Entry 4YRW (X-ray diffraction, 1.99 A resolution); this record covers chains A and B.

== Chain A (and B) ==
Name: Xanthine dehydrogenase/oxidase
Source organism: Rattus norvegicus
Notes: EC 1.17.1.4, 1.17.3.2; chain B of this document is another copy of the same molecule, construct and numbering; everything in this record applies to it too
Reference sequence: P22985 (XDH_RAT); residues 1-1315 here = UniProt positions 1-1315
Sequence (1315 residues; row label = number of the first residue in the row):
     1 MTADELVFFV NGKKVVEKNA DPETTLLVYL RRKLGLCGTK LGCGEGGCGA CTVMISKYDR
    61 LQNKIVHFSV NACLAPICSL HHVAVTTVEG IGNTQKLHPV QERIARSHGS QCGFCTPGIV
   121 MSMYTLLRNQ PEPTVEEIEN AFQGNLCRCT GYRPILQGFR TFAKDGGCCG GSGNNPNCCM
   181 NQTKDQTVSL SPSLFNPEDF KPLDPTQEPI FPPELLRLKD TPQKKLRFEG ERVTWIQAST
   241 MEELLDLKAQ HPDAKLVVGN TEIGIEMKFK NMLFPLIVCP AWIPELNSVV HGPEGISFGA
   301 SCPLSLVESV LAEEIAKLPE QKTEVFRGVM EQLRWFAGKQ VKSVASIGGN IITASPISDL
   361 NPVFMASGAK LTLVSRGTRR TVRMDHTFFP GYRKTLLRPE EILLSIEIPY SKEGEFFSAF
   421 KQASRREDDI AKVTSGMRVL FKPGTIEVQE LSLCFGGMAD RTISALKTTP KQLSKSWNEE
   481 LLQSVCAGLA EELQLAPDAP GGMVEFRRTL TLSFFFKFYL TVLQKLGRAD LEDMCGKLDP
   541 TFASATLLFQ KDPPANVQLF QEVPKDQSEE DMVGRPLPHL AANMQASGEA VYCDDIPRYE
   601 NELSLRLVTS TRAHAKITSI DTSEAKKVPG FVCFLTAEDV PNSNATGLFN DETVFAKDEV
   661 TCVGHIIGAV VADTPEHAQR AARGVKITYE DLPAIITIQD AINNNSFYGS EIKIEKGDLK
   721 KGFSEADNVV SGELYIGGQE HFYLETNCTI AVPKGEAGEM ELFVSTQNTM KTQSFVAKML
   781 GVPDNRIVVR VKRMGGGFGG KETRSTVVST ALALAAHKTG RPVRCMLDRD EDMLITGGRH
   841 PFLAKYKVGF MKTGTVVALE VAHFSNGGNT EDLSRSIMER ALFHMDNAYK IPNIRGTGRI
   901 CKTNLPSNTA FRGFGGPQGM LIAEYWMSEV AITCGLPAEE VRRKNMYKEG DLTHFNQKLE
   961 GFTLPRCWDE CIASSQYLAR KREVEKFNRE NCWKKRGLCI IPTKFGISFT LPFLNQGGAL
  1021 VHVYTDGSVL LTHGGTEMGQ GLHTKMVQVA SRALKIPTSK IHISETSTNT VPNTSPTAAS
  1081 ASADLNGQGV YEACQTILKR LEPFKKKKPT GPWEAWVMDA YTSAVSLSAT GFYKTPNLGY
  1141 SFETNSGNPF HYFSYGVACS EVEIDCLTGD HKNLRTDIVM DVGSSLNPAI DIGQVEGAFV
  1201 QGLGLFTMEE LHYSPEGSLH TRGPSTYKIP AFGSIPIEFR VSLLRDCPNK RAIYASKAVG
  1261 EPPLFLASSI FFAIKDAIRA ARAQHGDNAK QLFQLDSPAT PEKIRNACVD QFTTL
Not modelled in the structure: 1-2, 166-189 (chain B: 1-2, 165-190, 1315)
Ion coordination: 2Fe-2S cluster Fe site 1: Cys43, Cys48, Cys51, Cys73; 2Fe-2S cluster Fe site 2: Cys112, Cys115, Cys147; Ca2+: Gly867, Thr870, Glu871, Ser874, Ser907, Asn908
Residues lining bound ligands:
  - bicarbonate ion (BCT): Arg839, His840, Ile877, Thr909, Ala910, Phe911, Phe914, Gly915, Gln918
  - FAD (flavin-adenine dinucleotide): Glu45, Gly46, Gly47, Leu74, Lys255, Leu256, Val257, Val258, Gly259, Asn260, Thr261, Glu262, Ile263, Ala300, Leu304, Trp335, Phe336, Ala337, Val341, Val344, Ala345, Ser346, Gly348, Gly349, Asn350, Ile352, Thr353, Ile357, Ser358, Asp359, Leu360, Leu397, Ile402, Leu403
  - 2Fe-2S cluster (FES), molecule 1: Lys40, Leu41, Gly42, Cys43, Gly44, Gly46, Gly47, Cys48, Gly49, Ala50, Cys51, Asn71, Cys73
  - 2Fe-2S cluster (FES), molecule 2: Ser110, Gln111, Cys112, Gly113, Phe114, Cys115, Cys147, Arg148, Cys149, Thr150, Leu744
  - uric acid (URC): Gly799, Glu802, Leu873, Arg880, Ala910, Arg912, Phe914, Ser1008, Phe1009, Thr1010, Ala1078, Ala1079, Glu1261
UniProt features mapped onto this chain:
  - active site: Glu1261 (Proton acceptor)
  - binding site ([2Fe-2S] cluster): Cys43, Cys48, Cys51, Cys73, Cys112, Cys115, Cys147, Cys149
  - binding site (FAD): Leu256 to Ile263, Phe336, Ser346 to Asn350, Asp359, Leu403, Lys421
  - binding site (Mo-molybdopterin): Gln767, Phe798, Arg912, Ala1079
  - binding site (substrate): Glu802, Arg880, Phe914, Thr1010
  - mutagenesis: Trp335 to Phe336 (Converts the enzyme to the oxidase form that utilizes molecular oxygen as electron acceptor. Interferes with normal conversion to the dehydrogenase form by reducing agents), Cys535 (C535A: Slows the conversion from the dehydrogenase form to the oxidase form; when associated with R-992. Abolishes conversion from the dehydrogenase form to the oxidase form ...), Cys992 (C992R: Slows the conversion from the dehydrogenase form to the oxidase form; when associated with A-535. Abolishes conversion from the dehydrogenase form to the oxidase form ...)
From the paper describing this entry:
  - conformationally variable residues (loop rearrangement, side-chain flip): Glu262, Gln422 to Lys432, Cys535

== Interface between chain A and chain B ==
Residue-residue contacts (120; chain A residue first):
  Met584(A) with Glu756(B); Ala757(B)
  Glu589(A) with Gly755(B); Glu756(B)
  Ala590(A) with Glu756(B)
  Val591(A) with Lys754(B); Glu756(B), hydrogen bond (backbone-side chain)
  Pro597(A) with Tyr599(B); Asn601(B)
  Arg598(A) with Tyr599(B); Glu600(B), hydrogen bond (backbone-backbone)
  Tyr599(A) with Pro597(B); Arg598(B); Tyr599(B), hydrogen bond; Glu600(B)
  Glu600(A) with Pro597(B); Arg598(B), hydrogen bond (backbone-backbone); Glu600(B)
  Asn601(A) with Pro597(B)
  Lys754(A) with Val591(B)
  Gly755(A) with Glu589(B)
  Glu756(A) with Met584(B); Glu589(B); Ala590(B); Val591(B), hydrogen bond (side chain-backbone); Lys792(B), salt bridge; Arg793(B), salt bridge
  Ala757(A) with Met584(B); His1062(B)
  Glu759(A) with Lys792(B), salt bridge; His1062(B), salt bridge; Ser1064(B), hydrogen bond
  Glu761(A) with Arg790(B), salt bridge
  Met770(A) with Thr1025(B); Tyr1121(B)
  Gln773(A) with Tyr1024(B)
  Pro783(A) with Asp1026(B); Ser1028(B)
  Asp784(A) with Tyr1024(B); Asp1026(B), hydrogen bond (backbone-side chain); Ser1028(B), hydrogen bond (backbone-side chain)
  Asn785(A) with Tyr1024(B); Ser1028(B), hydrogen bond (backbone-side chain); Val1029(B), hydrogen bond (side chain-backbone); Leu1030(B); Lys1060(B); His1062(B)
  Arg786(A) with His1062(B)
  Arg790(A) with Glu761(B), salt bridge; Arg790(B)
  Lys792(A) with Glu756(B), salt bridge; Glu759(B), salt bridge
  Arg793(A) with Glu756(B), salt bridge
  Phe1013(A) with Tyr1121(B), hydrophobic; Thr1122(B)
  Leu1014(A) with Tyr1121(B)
  Gln1016(A) with Tyr1121(B), hydrogen bond (side chain-backbone); Ala1124(B)
  His1022(A) with Asn1069(B), hydrogen bond (side chain-backbone); Thr1070(B); Pro1072(B)
  Val1023(A) with Asn1073(B), hydrogen bond (backbone-side chain)
  Tyr1024(A) with Gln773(B); Asp784(B); Asn785(B); Thr1068(B), hydrogen bond (side chain-backbone); Asn1069(B); Pro1072(B), hydrophobic; Asn1073(B)
  Thr1025(A) with Met770(B); Asn1073(B), hydrogen bond (backbone-side chain)
  Asp1026(A) with Pro783(B); Asp784(B), hydrogen bond (side chain-backbone)
  Ser1028(A) with Pro783(B); Asp784(B), hydrogen bond (side chain-backbone); Asn785(B), hydrogen bond (side chain-backbone)
  Val1029(A) with Asn785(B), hydrogen bond (backbone-side chain)
  Leu1030(A) with Asn785(B); Asn1069(B)
  Lys1060(A) with Asn785(B)
  His1062(A) with Ala757(B); Glu759(B), salt bridge; Asn785(B); Arg786(B)
  Ser1064(A) with Glu759(B), hydrogen bond
  Thr1068(A) with Tyr1024(B), hydrogen bond (backbone-side chain)
  Asn1069(A) with His1022(B), hydrogen bond (backbone-side chain); Tyr1024(B); Leu1030(B); Thr1070(B)
  Thr1070(A) with His1022(B); Asn1069(B)
  Pro1072(A) with His1022(B); Tyr1024(B), hydrophobic; Ser1128(B)
  Asn1073(A) with Val1023(B), hydrogen bond (side chain-backbone); Tyr1024(B); Thr1025(B); Tyr1121(B); Leu1127(B)
  Tyr1121(A) with Met770(B); Phe1013(B), hydrophobic; Leu1014(B); Gln1016(B), hydrogen bond (backbone-side chain); Asn1073(B)
  Thr1122(A) with Phe1013(B)
  Ala1124(A) with Gln1016(B); Phe1132(B); Lys1134(B)
  Val1125(A) with Phe1132(B)
  Ser1126(A) with Phe1132(B)
  Leu1127(A) with Asn1073(B)
  Ser1128(A) with Pro1072(B); Thr1130(B)
  Thr1130(A) with Ser1128(B)
  Phe1132(A) with Ala1124(B); Val1125(B); Ser1126(B)
  Lys1134(A) with Ser1123(B); Ala1124(B)
Interface residues without a listed pair, chain A (57 interface residues in all): Leu1020, Ile1061, Ser1123, Ala1129
Interface residues without a listed pair, chain B (58 interface residues in all): Leu1020, Ile1061, Ile1063, Ala1129

== Summary ==
The interface between chain A and chain B involves 57 residues on one side and 58 on the other; the contacts
include 24 hydrogen bonds and 10 salt bridges. Polar pairs include Glu756(A)-Lys792(B), Glu756(A)-Arg793(B)
and Glu759(A)-Lys792(B). The paper reports conformational variability at Glu262(A), Gln422(A) and Cys535(A).
Both chains are Xanthine dehydrogenase/oxidase (Rattus norvegicus). Entry 4YRW (rat xanthine oxidoreductase,
C-terminal deletion protein variant) was determined by X-ray diffraction together with 4YSW, 4YTY and 4YTZ
from the same study.
